5AH4 - chains A and C; structure by X-ray diffraction, 2.31 A resolution.

[Chain A]
Molecule: DNA polymerase III subunit beta
Source organism: Mycobacterium smegmatis
Notes: EC 2.7.7.7
UniProtKB: A0QND6 (A0QND6_MYCS2); residues 1-397 here = UniProt positions 1-397
Chain sequence (401 residues; numbered -3 to 397; the number before each row is that of its first residue; numbers below 1 keep their minus sign (Gly-3 is residue -3)):
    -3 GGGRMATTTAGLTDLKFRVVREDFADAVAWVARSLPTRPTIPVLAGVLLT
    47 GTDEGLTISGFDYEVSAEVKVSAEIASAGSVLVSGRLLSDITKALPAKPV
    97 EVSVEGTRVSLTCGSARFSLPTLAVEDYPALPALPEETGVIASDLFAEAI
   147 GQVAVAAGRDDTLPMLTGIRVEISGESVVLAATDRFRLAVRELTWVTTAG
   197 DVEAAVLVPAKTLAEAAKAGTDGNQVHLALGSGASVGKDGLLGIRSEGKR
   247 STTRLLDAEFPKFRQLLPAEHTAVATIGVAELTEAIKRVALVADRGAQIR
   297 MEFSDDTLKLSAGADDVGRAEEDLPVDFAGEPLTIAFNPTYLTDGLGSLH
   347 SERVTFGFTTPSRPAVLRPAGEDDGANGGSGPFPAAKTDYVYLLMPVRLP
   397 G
Disordered / not traced: -3 to 8, 35-38, 216-218, 373, 397
Differences from the reference sequence: expression tag (-3 to 0)
Metal / ion sites: Na+: Glu327, Pro328

[Chain C]
Molecule: Cyclohexyl griselimycin
Chain sequence (11 residues; row label = number of the first residue in the row):
     1 XVPTLPLVPXG
Modified positions: ACE (acetyl group) at position 1, MLU (N-methyl-D-leucine) at position 10; Val2, Val8 (n-methylvaline; MVA); Pro3, Pro6 ((4r)-4-methyl-l-proline; MP8); Thr4 (n-methylidene-l-threonine; NZC); Pro9 ((4s)-4-cyclohexyl-l-proline; PH6)
Covalently attached groups: covalent link Thr4-Gly11

[Chain A / chain C interface]
Pairs across the interface (27):
  Thr179(A) - Leu7(C)
  Arg181(A) - Thr4(C)
  Arg181(A) - Leu5(C)  hydrogen bond (backbone-backbone)
  Arg181(A) - Leu7(C)
  Arg181(A) - MLU_10(C)  hydrogen bond (side chain-backbone)
  Arg181(A) - Gly11(C)  hydrogen bond (side chain-backbone)
  Phe182(A) - Val2(C)
  Phe182(A) - Pro3(C)
  Phe182(A) - Thr4(C)
  Phe182(A) - Leu5(C)
  Arg183(A) - Leu5(C)
  Leu184(A) - Leu5(C)
  Glu255(A) - Pro9(C)
  Pro257(A) - Pro9(C)
  Lys258(A) - Val8(C)
  Leu262(A) - Leu5(C)  hydrophobic
  Leu262(A) - Pro6(C)
  Leu262(A) - Leu7(C)  hydrophobic
  Pro360(A) - Leu5(C)  hydrophobic
  Pro360(A) - Pro6(C)
  Met391(A) - Pro3(C)
  Met391(A) - Thr4(C)
  Met391(A) - Leu5(C)
  Pro392(A) - Pro3(C)
  Val393(A) - ACE_1(C)
  Arg394(A) - ACE_1(C)  hydrogen bond (backbone-backbone)
  Arg394(A) - Pro3(C)
Also at the interface, not in a pair above, chain A (21 interface residues in all): Leu159, Met161, Leu162, Gln261, Ser358, Leu389, Leu390

[In short]
The interface between chain A and chain C involves 21 residues on one side and 11 on the other; the contacts
include 4 hydrogen bonds. Polar contacts include Arg181(A)-MLU_10(C), Arg181(A)-Gly11(C) and
Arg181(A)-Leu5(C). Glu327(A) and Pro328(A) form the Na+ site.
Here chain A is DNA polymerase III subunit beta (Mycobacterium smegmatis) and chain C is Cyclohexyl
griselimycin. Entry 5AH4 (The sliding clamp of Mycobacterium smegmatis in complex with a natural product) was
determined by X-ray diffraction (same publication as 5AGU, 5AGV and 5AH2).
